7RNW - chains A and B of the 4 polymer chains in the assembly; structure by X-ray diffraction, 2.35 A resolution.

== Chain A (and B) ==
Protein: 3C-like proteinase
From: Severe acute respiratory syndrome coronavirus 2
Notes: EC 3.4.22.69; chain B of this document is another copy of the same molecule, construct and numbering; everything in this record applies to it too
UniProtKB: P0DTD1 (R1AB_SARS2); residues 1-306 here correspond to UniProt positions 3264-3569 (UniProt number = residue number + 3263)
Chain sequence (306 residues; each row starts with the number of its first residue):
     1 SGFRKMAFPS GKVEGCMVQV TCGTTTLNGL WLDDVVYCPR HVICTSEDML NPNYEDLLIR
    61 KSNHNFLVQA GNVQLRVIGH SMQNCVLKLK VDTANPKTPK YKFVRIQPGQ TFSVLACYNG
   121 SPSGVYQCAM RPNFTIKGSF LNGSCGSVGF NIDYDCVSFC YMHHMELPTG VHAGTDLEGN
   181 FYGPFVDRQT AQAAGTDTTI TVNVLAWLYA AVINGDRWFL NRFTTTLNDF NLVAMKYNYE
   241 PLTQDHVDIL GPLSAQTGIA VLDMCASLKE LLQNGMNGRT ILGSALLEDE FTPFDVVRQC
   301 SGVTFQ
Disordered / not traced: 304-306 (chain B: 305-306)
Swiss-Prot annotation at these positions:
  - active site: His-41 (For 3CL-PRO activity), Cys-145 (Nucleophile)
  - site: Gln-306 (Cleavage)
  - cross-link (Glycyl lysine isopeptide (Lys-Gly)): Lys-5 (interchain with G-Cter in ubiquitin), Lys-90 (interchain with G-Cter in ubiquitin)
What the authors report for this chain:
  - catalytic residues: Cys-145 (citing earlier work)
  - mutagenesis - R298A: abolished binding to peptide 1
  - self-association interface (contacts with another copy of this molecule): Arg-298 (citing earlier work)

== Interface between chain A and chain B ==
Contacting residue pairs (80; chain A residue first):
  Ser-1(A) / Gly-138(B)
  Ser-1(A) / Ser-139(B)
  Ser-1(A) / Phe-140(B)  hydrogen bond (backbone-backbone)
  Ser-1(A) / Glu-166(B)  hydrogen bond
  Ser-1(A) / Gly-170(B)
  Ser-1(A) / His-172(B)  hydrogen bond (backbone-side chain)
  Gly-2(A) / Gly-138(B)
  Gly-2(A) / Ser-139(B)
  Arg-4(A) / Lys-5(B)
  Arg-4(A) / Gln-127(B)  hydrogen bond (side chain-backbone)
  Arg-4(A) / Cys-128(B)
  Arg-4(A) / Lys-137(B)  hydrogen bond (side chain-backbone)
  Arg-4(A) / Glu-290(B)  salt bridge
  Lys-5(A) / Val-125(B)
  Lys-5(A) / Tyr-126(B)
  Met-6(A) / Val-125(B)
  Met-6(A) / Tyr-126(B)  hydrophobic
  Met-6(A) / Ser-139(B)
  Ala-7(A) / Gly-124(B)
  Ala-7(A) / Val-125(B)  hydrogen bond (backbone-backbone)
  Phe-8(A) / Val-125(B)
  Pro-9(A) / Ser-10(B)
  Pro-9(A) / Glu-14(B)
  Pro-9(A) / Pro-122(B)  hydrophobic
  Pro-9(A) / Gly-124(B)
  Ser-10(A) / Pro-9(B)
  Ser-10(A) / Ser-10(B)  hydrogen bond (side chain-backbone)
  Ser-10(A) / Glu-14(B)
  Gly-11(A) / Gly-11(B)
  Gly-11(A) / Glu-14(B)  hydrogen bond (backbone-side chain)
  Glu-14(A) / Pro-9(B)
  Glu-14(A) / Ser-10(B)  hydrogen bond (side chain-backbone)
  Glu-14(A) / Gly-11(B)  hydrogen bond (side chain-backbone)
  Tyr-118(A) / Gly-302(B)
  Tyr-118(A) / Thr-304(B)
  Ser-121(A) / Thr-304(B)
  Pro-122(A) / Pro-9(B)  hydrophobic
  Pro-122(A) / Thr-304(B)  hydrogen bond (backbone-side chain)
  Ser-123(A) / Pro-9(B)
  Ser-123(A) / Arg-298(B)  hydrogen bond (backbone-side chain)
  Ser-123(A) / Gly-302(B)
  Ser-123(A) / Val-303(B)  hydrogen bond (side chain-backbone)
  Ser-123(A) / Thr-304(B)  hydrogen bond (side chain-backbone)
  Gly-124(A) / Met-6(B)
  Gly-124(A) / Ala-7(B)
  Gly-124(A) / Arg-298(B)
  Val-125(A) / Met-6(B)
  Val-125(A) / Ala-7(B)  hydrogen bond (backbone-backbone)
  Val-125(A) / Phe-8(B)
  Tyr-126(A) / Arg-4(B)
  Tyr-126(A) / Lys-5(B)
  Tyr-126(A) / Met-6(B)  hydrophobic
  Gln-127(A) / Arg-4(B)
  Lys-137(A) / Arg-4(B)  hydrogen bond (backbone-side chain)
  Gly-138(A) / Gly-2(B)  hydrogen bond (backbone-backbone)
  Ser-139(A) / Gly-2(B)
  Ser-139(A) / Met-6(B)
  Ser-139(A) / Gln-299(B)  hydrogen bond
  Phe-140(A) / Ser-1(B)  hydrogen bond (backbone-backbone)
  Phe-140(A) / Gly-2(B)
  Leu-141(A) / Ser-1(B)
  Leu-141(A) / Gln-299(B)
  Leu-141(A) / Cys-300(B)
  Leu-141(A) / Ser-301(B)
  Leu-141(A) / Gly-302(B)
  Glu-166(A) / Ser-1(B)  hydrogen bond (side chain-backbone)
  His-172(A) / Ser-1(B)
  His-172(A) / Gly-2(B)
  Thr-280(A) / Leu-286(B)
  Gly-283(A) / Leu-286(B)
  Ala-285(A) / Leu-286(B)
  Leu-286(A) / Gly-283(B)
  Glu-290(A) / Arg-4(B)  salt bridge
  Arg-298(A) / Ser-123(B)
  Gln-299(A) / Ser-139(B)  hydrogen bond
  Gln-299(A) / Leu-141(B)
  Cys-300(A) / Leu-141(B)
  Gly-302(A) / Ser-123(B)
  Gly-302(A) / Leu-141(B)
  Val-303(A) / Ser-123(B)  hydrogen bond (backbone-side chain)
Also at the interface, not in a pair above, chain A (40 interface residues in all): Phe-3, Lys-12, Ser-284, Ser-301
Also at the interface, not in a pair above, chain B (40 interface residues in all): Phe-3, Tyr-118, Ser-284, Ala-285

== Overview ==
The chain A/chain B interface involves 40 residues from each chain, with 22 hydrogen bonds and 2 salt bridges.
Polar contacts include Arg-4(A)/Glu-290(B), Ser-1(A)/Glu-166(B) and Ser-1(A)/His-172(B). UniProt lists
active-site residues His-41(A) and Cys-145(A) on chain A. The paper reports the catalytic residue Cys-145(A);
R298A of chain A abolishes binding to peptide 1.
Chain A and chain B are both 3C-like proteinase (Severe acute respiratory syndrome coronavirus 2); the
structure, SARS-CoV-2 Main Protease in complex with a cyclic peptide inhibitor, was determined by X-ray
diffraction.
